PDB entry 6AVT | X-ray diffraction, 2.60 A resolution | chains A and B of the 4 polymer chains in the assembly

Chain A:
Protein: HIV-1 reverse transcriptase P66 subunit
Source organism: Human immunodeficiency virus type 1 group M subtype B (isolate BH10)
Notes: EC 2.7.7.49, 2.7.7.7
Reference sequence: P03366 (POL_HV1B1); residues 1-554 here correspond to UniProt positions 600-1153 (UniProt number = residue number + 599)
Sequence (556 residues; each row starts with the number of its first residue; numbers below 1 keep their minus sign (Met-1 is residue -1)):
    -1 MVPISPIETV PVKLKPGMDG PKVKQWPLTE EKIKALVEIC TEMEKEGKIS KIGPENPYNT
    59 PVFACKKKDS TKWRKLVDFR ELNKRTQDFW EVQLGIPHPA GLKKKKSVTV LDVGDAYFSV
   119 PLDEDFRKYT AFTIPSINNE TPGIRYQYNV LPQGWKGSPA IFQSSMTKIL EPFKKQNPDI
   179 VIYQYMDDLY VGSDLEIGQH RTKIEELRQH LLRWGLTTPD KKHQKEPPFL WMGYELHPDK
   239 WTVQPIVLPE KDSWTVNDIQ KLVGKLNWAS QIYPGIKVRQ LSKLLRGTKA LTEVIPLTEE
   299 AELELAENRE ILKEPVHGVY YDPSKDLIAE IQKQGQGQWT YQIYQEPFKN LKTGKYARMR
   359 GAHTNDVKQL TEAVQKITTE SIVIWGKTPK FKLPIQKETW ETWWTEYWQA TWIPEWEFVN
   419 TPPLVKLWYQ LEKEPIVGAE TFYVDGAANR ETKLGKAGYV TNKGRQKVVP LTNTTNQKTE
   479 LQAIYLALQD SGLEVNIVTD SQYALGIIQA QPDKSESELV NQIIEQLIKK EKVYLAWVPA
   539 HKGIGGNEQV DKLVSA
Unresolved in the structure: 554
Construct notes: initiating methionine (-1); expression tag (0); engineered mutation Cys63 (Ile662 in P03366), Ser280 (Cys879 in P03366)
Bound ions: Mg2+ site 1: Asp110, Val111, Asp185 (together with D4T); Mg2+ site 2: Asp443, Glu478, Asp498
Small-molecule neighbours: D4T (2',3'-dehydro-2',3'-deoxy-thymidine 5'-triphosphate): Lys65, Arg72, Asp110, Val111, Gly112, Asp113, Ala114, Tyr115, Gln151, Met184, Asp185, Lys220
UniProt features mapped onto this chain:
  - region: Phe227 to His235 (RT 'primer grip')
  - motif: Trp398 to Trp414 (Tryptophan repeat motif)
  - binding site (Mg(2+)): Asp110, Asp185, Asp186, Asp443, Glu478, Asp498, Asp549
  - site: Trp401 (Essential for RT p66/p51 heterodimerization), Trp414 (Essential for RT p66/p51 heterodimerization), Phe440, Tyr441 (Cleavage)

Chain B:
Protein: HIV-1 reverse transcriptase P51 subunit
Source organism: Human immunodeficiency virus type 1 group M subtype B (isolate BH10)
Notes: EC 2.7.7.49, 2.7.7.7
Reference sequence: P03366 (POL_HV1B1); residues 1-428 here correspond to UniProt positions 600-1027 (UniProt number = residue number + 599)
Sequence (444 residues; row label = number of the first residue in the row; numbers below 1 keep their minus sign (Met-15 is residue -15)):
   -15 MAHHHHHHAL EVLFQGPISP IETVPVKLKP GMDGPKVKQW PLTEEKIKAL VEICTEMEKE
    45 GKISKIGPEN PYNTPVFAIK KKDSTKWRKL VDFRELNKRT QDFWEVQLGI PHPAGLKKKK
   105 SVTVLDVGDA YFSVPLDEDF RKYTAFTIPS INNETPGIRY QYNVLPQGWK GSPAIFQSSM
   165 TKILEPFKKQ NPDIVIYQYM DDLYVGSDLE IGQHRTKIEE LRQHLLRWGL TTPDKKHQKE
   225 PPFLWMGYEL HPDKWTVQPI VLPEKDSWTV NDIQKLVGKL NWASQIYPGI KVRQLSKLLR
   285 GTKALTEVIP LTEEAELELA ENREILKEPV HGVYYDPSKD LIAEIQKQGQ GQWTYQIYQE
   345 PFKNLKTGKY ARMRGAHTND VKQLTEAVQK ITTESIVIWG KTPKFKLPIQ KETWETWWTE
   405 YWQATWIPEW EFVNTPPLVK LWYQ
Unresolved in the structure: -15 to 3, 213-225
Construct notes: initiating methionine (-15); expression tag (-14 to 0); engineered mutation Ser280 (Cys879 in P03366)
UniProt features mapped onto this chain:
  - region: Phe227 to His235 (RT 'primer grip')
  - motif: Trp398 to Trp414 (Tryptophan repeat motif)
  - binding site (Mg(2+)): Asp110, Asp185, Asp186
  - site (Essential for RT p66/p51 heterodimerization): Trp401, Trp414

Chain A / chain B interface:
Pairs across the interface (117):
  Val8(A) - Glu53(B)
  Pro9(A) - Glu53(B)
  Gln85(A) - Glu53(B)  hydrogen bond (side chain-backbone)
  Asp86(A) - Lys20(B)  salt bridge
  Asp86(A) - Pro55(B)
  Phe87(A) - Pro52(B)
  Phe87(A) - Glu53(B)
  Trp88(A) - Lys20(B)
  Trp88(A) - Val21(B)
  Trp88(A) - Lys22(B)
  Trp88(A) - Pro52(B)  hydrogen bond (backbone-backbone)
  Trp88(A) - Asn54(B)
  Trp88(A) - Pro55(B)
  Trp88(A) - Asn57(B)
  Trp88(A) - Thr131(B)
  Trp88(A) - Arg143(B)
  Val90(A) - Pro140(B)
  Val90(A) - Gly141(B)  hydrogen bond (backbone-backbone)
  Val90(A) - Arg143(B)
  Leu92(A) - Pro133(B)  hydrophobic
  Leu92(A) - Asn137(B)
  Gly93(A) - Asn137(B)
  Ile94(A) - Asn137(B)
  Pro95(A) - Asn136(B)
  Pro95(A) - Asn137(B)
  His96(A) - Asn136(B)  hydrogen bond (backbone-side chain)
  Gly99(A) - Asn136(B)
  Leu100(A) - Asn136(B)
  Ala158(A) - Pro52(B)
  Ser162(A) - Pro52(B)
  Thr165(A) - Pro140(B)
  Glu169(A) - Lys49(B)  salt bridge
  Lys172(A) - Thr139(B)
  Val179(A) - Glu138(B)
  Ile180(A) - Glu138(B)
  Tyr181(A) - Asn136(B)  hydrogen bond
  Tyr181(A) - Glu138(B)
  Gln182(A) - Glu138(B)  hydrogen bond (backbone-backbone)
  Gln182(A) - Pro140(B)
  Arg358(A) - Glu396(B)  salt bridge
  Gln373(A) - Glu396(B)
  Gln373(A) - Thr397(B)  hydrogen bond
  Thr376(A) - Trp401(B)
  Ile380(A) - Leu26(B)
  Ile380(A) - Thr27(B)
  Val381(A) - Pro25(B)  hydrophobic
  Val381(A) - Ile135(B)
  Val381(A) - Asn136(B)  hydrogen bond (backbone-backbone)
  Val381(A) - Asn137(B)
  Ile382(A) - Ile135(B)
  Ile382(A) - Asn136(B)
  Trp383(A) - Glu28(B)
  Trp383(A) - Ile135(B)
  Gly384(A) - Thr27(B)
  Gly384(A) - Glu28(B)  hydrogen bond (backbone-backbone)
  Trp402(A) - Lys331(B)  hydrogen bond (backbone-side chain)
  Trp402(A) - His361(B)
  Trp402(A) - Thr362(B)
  Trp402(A) - Asp364(B)
  Tyr405(A) - Lys331(B)  hydrogen bond (backbone-side chain)
  Trp406(A) - Lys331(B)
  Trp406(A) - Asn418(B)  hydrogen bond
  Trp406(A) - Thr419(B)
  Trp406(A) - Pro420(B)  hydrophobic
  Trp406(A) - Pro421(B)
  Gln407(A) - Lys331(B)  hydrogen bond (backbone-side chain)
  Gln407(A) - Pro392(B)
  Gln407(A) - Ile393(B)
  Gln407(A) - Gln394(B)  hydrogen bond
  Gln407(A) - Val417(B)  hydrogen bond (side chain-backbone)
  Gln407(A) - Asn418(B)
  Ala408(A) - Asp364(B)
  Ala408(A) - Leu368(B)  hydrophobic
  Ala408(A) - Pro392(B)  hydrogen bond (backbone-backbone)
  Ala408(A) - Ile393(B)
  Thr409(A) - Asp364(B)  hydrogen bond (backbone-side chain)
  Trp410(A) - Thr362(B)  hydrogen bond (side chain-backbone)
  Trp410(A) - Asn363(B)
  Trp410(A) - Val365(B)  hydrophobic
  Trp410(A) - Trp401(B)  hydrophobic
  Trp410(A) - Tyr405(B)
  Pro412(A) - Trp401(B)  hydrophobic
  Pro433(A) - Asn255(B)
  Pro433(A) - Leu289(B)  hydrophobic
  Pro433(A) - Thr290(B)
  Ile434(A) - Thr290(B)
  Val435(A) - Thr290(B)
  Thr439(A) - Ala288(B)
  Thr439(A) - Leu289(B)  hydrogen bond (side chain-backbone)
  Tyr441(A) - Gln258(B)  hydrogen bond
  Tyr441(A) - Thr286(B)
  Tyr441(A) - Lys287(B)  hydrogen bond (side chain-backbone)
  Tyr441(A) - Leu289(B)
  Thr459(A) - Thr286(B)
  Asn460(A) - Thr286(B)
  Asn460(A) - Lys287(B)
  Asn460(A) - Ala288(B)
  Asn494(A) - Leu289(B)
  Val496(A) - Leu289(B)  hydrophobic
  Gln500(A) - Leu422(B)
  Leu503(A) - Leu422(B)  hydrophobic
  Gly504(A) - Pro420(B)
  Gln507(A) - Pro420(B)
  Tyr532(A) - Asn255(B)  hydrogen bond
  Tyr532(A) - Leu289(B)  hydrophobic
  Val536(A) - Gln258(B)
  Pro537(A) - Gly262(B)
  Pro537(A) - Asn265(B)
  Lys540(A) - Asn265(B)  hydrogen bond
  Ile542(A) - Gln258(B)
  Ile542(A) - Val261(B)  hydrophobic
  Ile542(A) - Leu283(B)  hydrophobic
  Gly543(A) - Leu283(B)  hydrogen bond (backbone-backbone)
  Gly543(A) - Gly285(B)
  Gly544(A) - Gly285(B)  hydrogen bond (backbone-backbone)
  Gly544(A) - Thr286(B)
  Gln547(A) - Thr286(B)
Other interface residues (no listed pair), chain A (70 interface residues in all): Ile159, Gln161, Thr377, Thr386, Thr403, Glu432, Val458, Ala534, Trp535, Gly541
Other interface residues (no listed pair), chain B (62 interface residues in all): Gly51, Val254, Lys259, Ser280, Gly333, Trp337, Thr400

In short:
The interface between chain A and chain B involves 70 residues on one side and 62 on the other, with 25
hydrogen bonds and 3 salt bridges. Polar pairs include Asp86(A)-Lys20(B), Glu169(A)-Lys49(B) and
Arg358(A)-Glu396(B). Chain A binds compound D4T.
Chain A is HIV-1 reverse transcriptase P66 subunit and chain B is HIV-1 reverse transcriptase P51 subunit,
both from Human immunodeficiency virus type 1 group M subtype B (isolate BH10); the structure, Structure of
HIV-1 reverse transcriptase (RT) ternary complex with a double stranded DNA and an incoming ..., was
determined by X-ray diffraction together with 6AMO, 6AN2, 6AN8, 6ANQ, 6ASW and 6AVM from the same study.
